2WZK - chain A; structure by X-ray diffraction, 2.05 A resolution.

Chain A:
Name: Cullin-5
Source organism: Mus musculus
Notes: fragment: n-terminal, residues 1-386
UniProt: Q9D5V5 (CUL5_MOUSE); numbering as in UniProt (aligned over 1-386)
Amino-acid sequence (391 residues; numbered 1 to 391; the number before each row is that of its first residue):
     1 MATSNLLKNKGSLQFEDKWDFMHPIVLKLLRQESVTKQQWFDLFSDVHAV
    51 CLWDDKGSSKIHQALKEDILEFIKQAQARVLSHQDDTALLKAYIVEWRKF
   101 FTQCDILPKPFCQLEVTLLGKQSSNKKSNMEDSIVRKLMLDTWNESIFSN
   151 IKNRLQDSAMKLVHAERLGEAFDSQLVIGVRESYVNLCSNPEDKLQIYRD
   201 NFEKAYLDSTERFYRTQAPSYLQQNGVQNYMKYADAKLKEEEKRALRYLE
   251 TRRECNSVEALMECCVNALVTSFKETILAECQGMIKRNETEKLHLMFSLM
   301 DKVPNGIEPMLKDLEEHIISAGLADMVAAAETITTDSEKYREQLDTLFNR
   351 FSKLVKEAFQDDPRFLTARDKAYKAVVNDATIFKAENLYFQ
Not modelled in the structure: 1-11, 122-129, 389-391
Differences from the reference sequence: engineered mutation R341 (Val in Q9D5V5), D345 (Leu in Q9D5V5)
UniProt features mapped onto this chain:
  - modified residue: S34 (Phosphoserine), T210 (Phosphothreonine)

Summary:
Chain A is Cullin-5 (Mus musculus); the structure, Structure of the Cul5 N-terminal domain at 2.05A
resolution, was determined by X-ray diffraction (same publication as 3ZKJ).
